Entry 5UBD (X-ray diffraction, 2.00 A resolution); this record covers chain A.

# Chain A
Protein: RctB replication initiator protein
Organism: Vibrio cholerae
Notes: fragment: domain 1
UniProt: A0A085QGR2 (A0A085QGR2_VIBCL); residues 1-124 here = UniProt positions 1-124
Amino-acid sequence (130 residues; numbered 1 to 130; the number before each row is that of its first residue):
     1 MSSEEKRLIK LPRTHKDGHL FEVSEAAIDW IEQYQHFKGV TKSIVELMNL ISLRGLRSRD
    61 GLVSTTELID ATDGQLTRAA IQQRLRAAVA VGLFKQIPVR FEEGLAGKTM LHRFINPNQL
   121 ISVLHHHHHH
Unresolved in the structure: 1-6, 123-130
Modified / non-standard residues: Mse1 (selenomethionine); Mse48 (selenomethionine); Mse110 (selenomethionine; parent Met)
Differences from the reference sequence: engineered mutation Mse48 (Leu in A0A085QGR2); expression tag (125-130)
Reported in the primary citation:
  - mutagenesis - Q83A/R84A/R86A: decreased binding to oriCII
  - mutagenesis - Q83A/R84A/R86A: unchanged binding to a subset of the probes examined

# In short
The paper reports that Q83A/R84A/R86A reduce binding to oriCII; Q83A/R84A/R86A leave binding to a subset of
the probes examined unchanged.
Chain A is RctB replication initiator protein (Vibrio cholerae); the structure, Crystal structure of the
N-terminal domain (domain 1) of RctB, RctB-1-124-L48M, was determined by X-ray diffraction, deposited together
with 5UBE and 5UBF.
